3CL0 - chain A; structure by X-ray diffraction, 2.20 A resolution.

[Chain A]
Name: Neuraminidase
From: Influenza A virus
Notes: EC 3.2.1.18
UniProt: Q6DPL2 (Q6DPL2_9INFA); the construct lacks a stretch of the UniProt sequence and is renumbered around it, so the offset changes along the chain: 83-169 = UniProt 63-149; 170-306 = UniProt 151-287; 308-333 = UniProt 288-313; 339-342 = UniProt 316-319; 4 more segments
Sequence (385 residues; each row starts with the number of its first residue; note: 7 numbers in that range are skipped by the numbering (no residue carries them; nothing is unmodelled there); a row labelled like 412A-412D holds insertion residues (412A, then the next letters in order)):
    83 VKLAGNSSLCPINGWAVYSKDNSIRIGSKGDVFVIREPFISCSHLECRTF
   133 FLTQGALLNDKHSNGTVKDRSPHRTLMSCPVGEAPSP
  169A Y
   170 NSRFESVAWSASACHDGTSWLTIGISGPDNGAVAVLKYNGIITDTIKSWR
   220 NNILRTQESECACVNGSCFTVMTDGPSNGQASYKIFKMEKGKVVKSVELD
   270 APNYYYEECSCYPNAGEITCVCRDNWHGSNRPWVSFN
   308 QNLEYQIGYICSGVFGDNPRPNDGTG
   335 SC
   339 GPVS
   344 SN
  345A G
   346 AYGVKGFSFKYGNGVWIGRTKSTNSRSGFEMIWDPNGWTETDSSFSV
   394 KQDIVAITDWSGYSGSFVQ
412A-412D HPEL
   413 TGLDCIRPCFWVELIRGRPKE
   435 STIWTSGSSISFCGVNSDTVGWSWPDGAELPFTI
Differences from the reference sequence: conflict Tyr-252 (His233 in Q6DPL2); engineered mutation Tyr-274 (His255 in Q6DPL2)
Cystine bridges: Cys-92/Cys-417, Cys-124/Cys-129, Cys-183/Cys-230, Cys-232/Cys-237, Cys-278/Cys-291, Cys-280/Cys-289, Cys-318/Cys-336, Cys-421/Cys-447
Bound ions: Ca2+: Asp-293, Gly-297, Asp-324, Gly-345A, Tyr-347
Small-molecule neighbours: Oseltamivir carboxylate (G39; (3R,4R,5S)-4-(acetylamino)-5-amino-3-(pentan-3-yloxy)cyclohex-1-ene-1-carboxylic acid): Arg-118, Glu-119, Asp-151, Arg-152, Trp-178, Ser-179, Ile-222, Arg-224, Glu-227, Ser-246, Glu-276, Glu-277, Arg-292, Asn-294, Tyr-347, Arg-371, Tyr-406
UniProt features mapped onto this chain:
  - active site: Asp-151 (Proton donor/acceptor), Tyr-406 (Nucleophile)
  - binding site (substrate): Arg-118, Arg-152, Glu-276, Glu-277, Arg-292, Arg-371
  - binding site (Ca(2+)): Asp-293, Gly-297, Asp-324, Gly-345A, Tyr-347
From the paper describing this entry:
  - mutagenesis - H274Y (25-fold): decreased binding to Oseltamivir carboxylate
  - mutagenesis - Y252H: increased binding to Oseltamivir carboxylate
  - mutagenesis - Y252H: unchanged binding to zanamivir
  - conformationally variable residues (side-chain flip): Glu-276

[Overview]
Ligands of chain A: Oseltamivir carboxylate. The Ca2+ site is built by Asp-293, Gly-297, Asp-324, Gly-345A and
Tyr-347. UniProt lists active-site residues Asp-151 and Tyr-406, 6 substrate-binding residues and 5
Ca2+-binding residues. From the paper: H274Y reduces binding to Oseltamivir carboxylate; conformational
variability at Glu-276.
Chain A is Neuraminidase (Influenza A virus); the structure, N1 Neuraminidase H274Y + oseltamivir, was
determined by X-ray diffraction (same publication as 3CKZ and 3CL2).
